Entry 5R04 (X-ray diffraction, 1.34 A resolution); this record covers chains A and B.

== Chain A ==
Name: Pre-mRNA-splicing factor 8
Source organism: Saccharomyces cerevisiae (strain ATCC 204508 / S288c)
Notes: fragment: yPrp8 RNaseH
Reference sequence: P33334 (PRP8_YEAST); residue numbers follow UniProt; this construct covers 1836-2090
Sequence (258 residues; numbered 1833 to 2090; the number before each row is that of its first residue):
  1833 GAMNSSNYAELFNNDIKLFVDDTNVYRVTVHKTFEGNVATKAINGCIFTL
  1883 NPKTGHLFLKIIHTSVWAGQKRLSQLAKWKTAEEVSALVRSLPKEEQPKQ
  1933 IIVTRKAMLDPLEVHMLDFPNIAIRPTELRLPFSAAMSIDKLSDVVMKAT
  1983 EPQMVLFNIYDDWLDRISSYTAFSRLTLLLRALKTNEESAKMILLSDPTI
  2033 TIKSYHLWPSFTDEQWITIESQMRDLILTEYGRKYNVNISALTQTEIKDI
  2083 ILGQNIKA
Not modelled in the structure: 2070-2090
Sequence notes: expression tag (1833-1835)

== Chain B ==
Name: A1 cistron-splicing factor AAR2
Source organism: Saccharomyces cerevisiae (strain ATCC 204508 / S288c)
Notes: fragment: GAMA - Aar2(1-152) - SSSSS - Aar2(171-317); engineered mutation(s): L153_D170delinsSSSSS
Reference sequence: P32357 (AAR2_YEAST); residue numbers follow UniProt; this construct covers 1-152, 171-317
Sequence (308 residues; row label = number of the first residue in the row; note: 13 numbers in that range are skipped by the numbering (no residue carries them; nothing is unmodelled there); numbers below 1 keep their minus sign (Gly-3 is residue -3)):
    -3 GAMAMNTVPFTSAPIEVTIGIDQYSFNVKENQPFHGIKDIPIGHVHVIHF
    47 QHADNSSMRYGYWFDCRMGNFYIQYDPKDGLYKMMEERDGAKFENIVHNF
    97 KERQMMVSYPKIDEDDTWYNLTEFVQMDKIRKIVRKDENQFSYVDSSMTT
   147 VQENEL
   166 SSSSSDPAHSLNYTVINFKSREAIRPGHEMEDFLDKSYYLNTVMLQGIFK
   216 NSSNYFGELQFAFLNAMFFGNYGSSLQWHAMIELICSSATVPKHMLDKLD
   266 EILYYQIKTLPEQYSDILLNERVWNICLYSSFQKNSLHNTEKIMENKYPE
   316 LL
Not modelled in the structure: -3 to 0, 166-169
Sequence notes: expression tag (-3 to 0); linker (166-170)
UniProt features mapped onto this chain:
  - region: Leu261 to Ile282 (Leucine-zipper)
  - modified residue: Ser253 (Phosphoserine), Thr274 (Phosphothreonine)

== Chain A / chain B interface ==
Contacting residue pairs (17; chain A residue first):
  Gln1907(A) with Met195(B); Leu199(B)
  Leu1908(A) with Met195(B), hydrophobic
  Trp1911(A) with Glu194(B); Met195(B), hydrophobic; Phe198(B), hydrophobic
  Asp1942(A) with Lys184(B), salt bridge; Phe198(B)
  Glu1945(A) with Lys184(B), salt bridge
  Val1946(A) with Ile189(B), hydrophobic; Glu194(B); Phe198(B), hydrophobic
  His1947(A) with Glu194(B), salt bridge
  Leu1949(A) with Lys184(B); Ser185(B); Arg186(B)
  Asp1950(A) with Arg186(B), salt bridge

== In short ==
The interface between chain A and chain B involves 9 residues on one side and 8 on the other; the contacts
include 4 salt bridges. Polar contacts include Asp1942(A)-Lys184(B), Glu1945(A)-Lys184(B) and
His1947(A)-Glu194(B).
Here chain A is Pre-mRNA-splicing factor 8 and chain B is A1 cistron-splicing factor AAR2, both from
Saccharomyces cerevisiae (strain ATCC 204508 / S288c). Entry 5R04 (PanDDA analysis group deposition --
Auto-refined data of Aar2/RNaseH for ground state model 55) was determined by X-ray diffraction (same
publication as 5QY1, 5QY2, 5QY3, 5QY4, 5QY5, 5QY6 and 128 further entries).
